Entry 8VJ5 (X-ray diffraction, 1.76 A resolution); this record covers chains A and B.

== Chain A (and B) ==
Protein: Superoxide dismutase [Mn], mitochondrial
Source organism: Homo sapiens
Notes: EC 1.15.1.1; chain B of this document is another copy of the same molecule, construct and numbering; everything in this record applies to it too
Reference sequence: P04179 (SODM_HUMAN); residues 1-198 here correspond to UniProt positions 25-222 (UniProt number = residue number + 24)
Amino-acid sequence (199 residues; numbered 0 to 198; the number before each row is that of its first residue; numbering starts at 0):
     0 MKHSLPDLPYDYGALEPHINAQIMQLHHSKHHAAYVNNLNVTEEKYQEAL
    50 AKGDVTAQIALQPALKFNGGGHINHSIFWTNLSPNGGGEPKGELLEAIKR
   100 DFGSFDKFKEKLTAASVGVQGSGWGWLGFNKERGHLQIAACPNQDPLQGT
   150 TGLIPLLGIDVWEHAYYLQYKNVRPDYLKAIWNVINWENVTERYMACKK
Differences from the reference sequence: initiating methionine (0)
Bound ions: Mn2+: H26, H74, D159, H163 (together with hydrogen peroxide)
Ligand contacts: hydrogen peroxide (PEO): H26, Y34, H74, W123, Q143, D159, W161, H163
Swiss-Prot annotation at these positions:
  - binding site (Mn(2+)): H26, H74, D159, H163
  - modified residue: Y34 (3'-nitrotyrosine), K44 (N6-acetyllysine), K51 (N6-acetyllysine), K90 (N6-acetyllysine), K98 (N6-acetyllysine), K106 (N6-acetyllysine), K178 (N6-acetyllysine)
Reported in the primary citation:
  - Mn2+ coordination: H26, H74, D159, H163
  - mutagenesis - W161F: decreased catalytic activity (citing earlier work)
  - contacts within the chain: Q143-W161 (hydrophobic contact) (citing earlier work)
  - catalytic residues: Q143 (citing earlier work)
  - mutagenesis - Q143N: abolished catalytic activity (citing earlier work)

== Interface between chain A and chain B ==
Pairs across the interface (41):
  M0(A) with A50(B)
  H2(A) with G52(B); V54(B)
  E42(A) with L49(B); V54(B); Q57(B), hydrogen bond
  Y45(A) with Y45(B), hydrophobic; L64(B)
  Q46(A) with L49(B)
  L49(A) with E42(B); Q46(B)
  A50(A) with M0(B)
  G52(A) with H2(B)
  V54(A) with H2(B); G68(B); I72(B), hydrophobic
  T55(A) with I72(B); G148(B)
  Q57(A) with E42(B), hydrogen bond
  I58(A) with L64(B), hydrophobic; K65(B); G68(B); G69(B); P145(B), hydrophobic
  A59(A) with G148(B)
  Q61(A) with Q61(B), hydrogen bond (backbone-side chain); L64(B); K65(B)
  L64(A) with Y45(B); I58(B), hydrophobic; Q61(B)
  K65(A) with I58(B); Q61(B)
  G68(A) with V54(B)
  G69(A) with I58(B)
  I72(A) with V54(B), hydrophobic; T55(B)
  P145(A) with I58(B), hydrophobic
  Q147(A) with T55(B)
  G148(A) with T55(B); A59(B)
Other interface residues (no listed pair), chain A (25 interface residues in all): L38, K51, T149
Other interface residues (no listed pair), chain B (24 interface residues in all): L38, Q147, T149

== In short ==
25 residues of chain A face 24 of chain B across their interface, with 3 hydrogen bonds. Polar contacts
include E42(A)-Q57(B) and Q61(A)-Q61(B). Chain A binds hydrogen peroxide. UniProt lists 4 Mn2+-binding
residues on chain A. From the paper: the catalytic residue Q143(A); W161F of chain A reduces catalytic
activity.
Chain A and chain B are both Superoxide dismutase [Mn], mitochondrial (Homo sapiens); the structure,
Peroxide-Soaked MnSOD, was determined by X-ray diffraction, deposited together with 8VJ4 and 8VJ8.
